Entry 2QX9 (X-ray diffraction, 2.31 A resolution); this record covers chains A and B.

Chain A (and B):
Protein: Ribosyldihydronicotinamide dehydrogenase [quinone]
Organism: Homo sapiens
Notes: EC 1.10.99.2; chain B of this document is another copy of the same molecule, construct and numbering; everything in this record applies to it too
UniProt: P16083 (NQO2_HUMAN); residues 1-230 here correspond to UniProt positions 2-231 (UniProt number = residue number + 1)
Chain sequence (230 residues; numbered 1 to 230; the number before each row is that of its first residue):
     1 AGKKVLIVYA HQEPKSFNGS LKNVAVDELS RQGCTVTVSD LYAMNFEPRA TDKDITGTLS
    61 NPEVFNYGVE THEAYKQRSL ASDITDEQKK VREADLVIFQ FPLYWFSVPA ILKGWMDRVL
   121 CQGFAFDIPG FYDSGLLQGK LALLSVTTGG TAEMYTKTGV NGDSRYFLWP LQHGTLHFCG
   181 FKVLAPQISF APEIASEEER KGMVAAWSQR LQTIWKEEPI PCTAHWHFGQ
Metal / ion sites: Zn2+: His173, His177, Cys222
Small-molecule neighbours:
  - FAD (flavin-adenine dinucleotide), molecule 1: His11, Lys15, Ser16, Phe17, Asn18, Ser20, Pro102, Leu103, Tyr104, Trp105, Phe106, Thr147, Thr148, Gly149, Gly150, Tyr155, Pro192, Glu193, Glu197, Arg200, Lys201, Val204
  - FAD, molecule 2: Val64, Asn66, Tyr67, Gly68, Asp117
  - ML2 (N-[2-(2-iodo-5-methoxy-1H-indol-3-yl)ethyl]acetamide), molecule 1: Gly68, Gln122, Phe126, Ile128, Phe178
  - ML2, molecule 2: Trp105, Phe106, Gly150, Met154, Tyr155, Asn161, Glu193
From the paper describing this entry:
  - binding site for ML2: Gly68, Gln122, Met154

Interface between chain A and chain B:
Contacting residue pairs (85; chain A residue first):
  Gln12(A) - Ala50(B)  hydrogen bond (side chain-backbone)
  Gln12(A) - Phe65(B)
  Gln12(A) - Tyr67(B)
  Glu13(A) - Val64(B)
  Glu13(A) - Phe65(B)  hydrogen bond (side chain-backbone)
  Lys15(A) - Glu63(B)  hydrogen bond (side chain-backbone)
  Lys15(A) - Val64(B)
  Tyr42(A) - Ala50(B)
  Asn45(A) - Arg49(B)
  Phe46(A) - Arg49(B)  hydrogen bond (backbone-side chain)
  Glu47(A) - Arg49(B)  salt bridge
  Pro48(A) - Pro48(B)  hydrophobic
  Pro48(A) - Arg49(B)
  Pro48(A) - Ala110(B)
  Arg49(A) - Asn45(B)  hydrogen bond (side chain-backbone)
  Arg49(A) - Phe46(B)  hydrogen bond (side chain-backbone)
  Arg49(A) - Glu47(B)  salt bridge
  Arg49(A) - Pro48(B)
  Arg49(A) - Ile111(B)
  Ala50(A) - Gln12(B)  hydrogen bond (backbone-side chain)
  Ala50(A) - Tyr42(B)
  Glu63(A) - Glu13(B)
  Glu63(A) - Lys15(B)  salt bridge
  Val64(A) - Glu13(B)
  Phe65(A) - Glu13(B)  hydrogen bond (backbone-side chain)
  Asn66(A) - Glu193(B)  hydrogen bond
  Tyr67(A) - Gln12(B)
  Tyr104(A) - Lys113(B)  hydrogen bond (backbone-side chain)
  Tyr104(A) - Asp117(B)
  Trp105(A) - Met116(B)  hydrogen bond (side chain-backbone)
  Trp105(A) - Asp117(B)
  Trp105(A) - Leu120(B)
  Trp105(A) - Phe126(B)  hydrophobic
  Trp105(A) - Gly174(B)
  Trp105(A) - Thr175(B)
  Trp105(A) - Phe178(B)  hydrophobic
  Trp105(A) - Cys179(B)  hydrophobic
  Phe106(A) - Tyr132(B)
  Phe106(A) - Trp169(B)
  Phe106(A) - Pro170(B)  hydrophobic
  Phe106(A) - Gly174(B)
  Ser107(A) - Lys113(B)
  Val108(A) - Lys113(B)  hydrogen bond (backbone-side chain)
  Pro109(A) - Asp117(B)
  Ala110(A) - Pro48(B)
  Ala110(A) - Ala110(B)
  Ala110(A) - Lys113(B)
  Ala110(A) - Gly114(B)
  Ala110(A) - Asp117(B)  hydrogen bond (backbone-side chain)
  Lys113(A) - Tyr104(B)  hydrogen bond (side chain-backbone)
  Lys113(A) - Ser107(B)
  Lys113(A) - Val108(B)  hydrogen bond (side chain-backbone)
  Lys113(A) - Ala110(B)
  Gly114(A) - Ala110(B)
  Met116(A) - Trp105(B)  hydrogen bond (backbone-side chain)
  Asp117(A) - Tyr104(B)
  Asp117(A) - Trp105(B)
  Asp117(A) - Pro109(B)
  Asp117(A) - Ala110(B)  hydrogen bond (side chain-backbone)
  Leu120(A) - Trp105(B)
  Phe126(A) - Trp105(B)  hydrophobic
  Tyr132(A) - Phe106(B)
  Tyr132(A) - Val160(B)  hydrogen bond (side chain-backbone)
  Tyr132(A) - Asn161(B)  hydrogen bond
  Val160(A) - Tyr132(B)  hydrophobic
  Val160(A) - His173(B)  hydrogen bond (backbone-side chain)
  Asn161(A) - Tyr132(B)  hydrogen bond
  Asn161(A) - Trp169(B)
  Tyr166(A) - Trp169(B)
  Tyr166(A) - Phe228(B)  hydrophobic
  Trp169(A) - Phe106(B)
  Trp169(A) - Asn161(B)
  Trp169(A) - Tyr166(B)
  Pro170(A) - Trp105(B)
  Pro170(A) - Phe106(B)  hydrophobic
  His173(A) - Val160(B)  hydrogen bond (side chain-backbone)
  Gly174(A) - Trp105(B)
  Gly174(A) - Phe106(B)
  Thr175(A) - Trp105(B)
  Phe178(A) - Trp105(B)  hydrophobic
  Cys179(A) - Trp105(B)  hydrophobic
  Glu193(A) - Asn66(B)  hydrogen bond
  Phe228(A) - Tyr166(B)  hydrophobic
  Phe228(A) - Phe228(B)  hydrophobic
  Gln230(A) - Gln230(B)
Other interface residues (no listed pair), chain A (48 interface residues in all): Thr51, Ile111, Phe131, Gly162, Phe167, Ala224
Other interface residues (no listed pair), chain B (48 interface residues in all): His11, Thr51, Gly162, Phe167, Ala224

In short:
The chain A/chain B interface involves 48 residues from each chain; the contacts include 23 hydrogen bonds and
3 salt bridges. Among the polar pairs are Glu47(A)-Arg49(B), Glu63(A)-Lys15(B) and Gln12(A)-Ala50(B). Bound to
chain A: flavin-adenine dinucleotide and compound ML2. The paper reports a binding site for ML2 at Gly68(A),
Gln122(A) and Met154(A).
Chain A and chain B are both Ribosyldihydronicotinamide dehydrogenase [quinone] (Homo sapiens); the structure,
Crystal Structure of Quinone Reductase II, was determined by X-ray diffraction together with 2QX4, 2QX6, 2QX8
and 2QWX from the same study.
